6VJN - chains H and G of the 4 polymer chains in the assembly; structure by X-ray diffraction, 2.00 A resolution.

# Chain H
Protein: D11A.B5 Fab Heavy chain
Source organism: Homo sapiens
Notes: antibody fragment or engineered binder
Amino-acid sequence (241 residues; row label = number of the first residue in the row; note: 2 numbers in that range are skipped by the numbering (no residue carries them; nothing is unmodelled there); a row labelled like 82A-82C holds insertion residues (82A, then the next letters in order); numbers below 1 keep their minus sign (Met-18 is residue -18)):
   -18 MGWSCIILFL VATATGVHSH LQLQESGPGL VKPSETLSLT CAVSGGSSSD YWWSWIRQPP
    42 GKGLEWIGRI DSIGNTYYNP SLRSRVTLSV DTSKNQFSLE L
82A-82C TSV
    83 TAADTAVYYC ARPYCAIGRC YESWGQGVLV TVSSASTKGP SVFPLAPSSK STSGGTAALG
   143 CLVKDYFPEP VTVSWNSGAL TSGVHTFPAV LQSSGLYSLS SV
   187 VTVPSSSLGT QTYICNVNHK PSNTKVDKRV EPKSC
Unresolved in the structure: -18 to 0, 132-136, 219-221
Disulfides: Cys22-Cys92, Cys97-Cys102, Cys143-Cys201
Metal / ion sites: Na+: His1 (shared with 1 residue of chain L)

# Chain G
Protein: V2b peptide
Amino-acid sequence (19 residues; numbered 180 to 194 plus 4 insertion-coded residues; the number before each row is that of its first residue; a row labelled like 186A-186D holds insertion residues (186A, then the next letters in order)):
   180 DIVPLEE
186A-186D ERKG
   187 NSSKYRLI
Metal / ion sites: Na+ near Tyr191 (its only coordinating residue here)

# How chain H and chain G interact
Pairs across the interface (15):
  Asp31(H) with Val182(G); Pro183(G); Leu184(G); Arg192(G), salt bridge
  Tyr32(H) with Val182(G); Pro183(G), hydrogen bond (backbone-backbone); Leu184(G)
  Trp33(H) with Pro183(G), hydrophobic; Glu185(G); Glu186(G)
  Arg50(H) with Glu186(G), salt bridge
  Asp52(H) with Leu184(G); Glu185(G)
  Ser53(H) with Leu184(G), hydrogen bond (backbone-backbone)
  Ile54(H) with Leu184(G), hydrophobic
Also at the interface, not in a pair above, chain H (9 interface residues in all): Asn56, Tyr58
Also at the interface, not in a pair above, chain G (8 interface residues in all): Glu186A, Lys190
Interface features reported in the paper:
  - epitope / paratope residues, chain G: Val182(G), Pro183(G), Leu184(G), Glu185(G), Glu186(G), Glu186A(G)

# In short
Chain H and chain G form an interface of 9 and 8 residues respectively, with 2 hydrogen bonds and 2 salt
bridges. Among the polar pairs are Asp31(H)-Arg192(G), Arg50(H)-Glu186(G) and Tyr32(H)-Pro183(G). The paper
reports epitope/paratope residues Val182(G), Pro183(G) and Leu184(G) among others.
Chain H is D11A.B5 Fab Heavy chain (Homo sapiens) and chain G is V2b peptide; the structure, Structure of NHP
D11A.B5Fab in complex with 16055 V2b peptide, was determined by X-ray diffraction (same publication as 6XSN,
6XLZ, 6WIT and 6WAS).
